Entry 2VE9 (X-ray diffraction, 1.90 A resolution); this record covers chains A and I of the 5 polymer chains in the assembly.

== Chain A ==
Protein: DNA translocase ftsk
Source organism: Pseudomonas aeruginosa
Notes: fragment: gamma domain, residues 739-811
Reference sequence: Q9I0M3 (FTSK_PSEAE); residues 739-811 here = UniProt positions 739-811
Sequence (73 residues; row label = number of the first residue in the row):
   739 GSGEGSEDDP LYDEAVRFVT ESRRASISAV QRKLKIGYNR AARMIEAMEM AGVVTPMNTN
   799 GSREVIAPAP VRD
Not modelled in the structure: 739-745, 809-811
From the paper describing this entry:
  - binding site for the 16-nt DNA strand (chain I): Gln-769, Asn-777

== Chain I ==
Molecule: 16-nt DNA strand
Sequence (16 nucleotides; row label = number of the first residue in the row):
     1 ACCAGGGCAG GGCGAC
Not modelled in the structure: 15-16

== Interface between chain A and chain I ==
Contacting residue pairs - 11 pairs, chain A then chain I:
  Gln-769(A) / DG5(I)  base contact
  Lys-773(A) / DA4(I)  sugar contact
  Lys-773(A) / DG5(I)  phosphate contact
  Ile-774(A) / DA4(I)  phosphate contact
  Ile-774(A) / DG5(I)  phosphate contact
  Gly-775(A) / DA4(I)  hydrogen bond to the phosphate
  Gly-775(A) / DG5(I)  base contact
  Tyr-776(A) / DG5(I)  hydrogen bond to the base
  Arg-778(A) / DA4(I)  salt bridge to the phosphate
  Asn-798(A) / DG11(I)  phosphate contact
  Asn-798(A) / DG12(I)  hydrogen bond to the phosphate
Other interface residues (no listed pair), chain I (5 interface residues in all): DG6

== Summary ==
The interface between chain A and chain I involves 7 residues on one side and 5 on the other, with 3 hydrogen
bonds and 1 salt bridge. Polar pairs include Tyr-776(A)/DG5(I), Gly-775(A)/DA4(I) and Asn-798(A)/DG12(I). The
paper reports a binding site for the 16-nt DNA strand (chain I) at Gln-769(A) and Asn-777(A).
Here chain A is DNA translocase ftsk (Pseudomonas aeruginosa) and chain I is a 16-nt DNA strand. Entry 2VE9
(Xray structure of KOPS bound gamma domain of FtsK (P. aeruginosa)) was determined by X-ray diffraction,
deposited together with 2VE8.
